Entry 3O0R (X-ray diffraction, 2.70 A resolution); this record covers chains L and H of the 4 polymer chains in the assembly.

[Chain L]
Protein: antibody fab fragment light chain
Organism: Mus musculus
Notes: antibody fragment or engineered binder
Sequence (213 residues; row label = number of the first residue in the row):
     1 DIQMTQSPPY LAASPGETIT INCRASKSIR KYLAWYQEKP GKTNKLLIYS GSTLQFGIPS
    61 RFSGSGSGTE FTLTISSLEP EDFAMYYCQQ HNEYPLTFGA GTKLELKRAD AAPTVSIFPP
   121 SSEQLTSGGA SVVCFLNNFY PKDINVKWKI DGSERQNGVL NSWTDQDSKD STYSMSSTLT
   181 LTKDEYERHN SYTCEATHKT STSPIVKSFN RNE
Disulfide bonds: C23-C88, C134-C194

[Chain H]
Protein: antibody fab fragment heavy chain
Organism: Mus musculus
Notes: antibody fragment or engineered binder
Sequence (225 residues; each row starts with the number of its first residue):
     1 EVQLQQSGTV LARPGASVKM SCKASGYSFT SYWMHWVKQR PGQGLEWIGA VYPGNSDTSY
    61 NQKFKGKAKL TAVTSASTAY MELSSLTNED SAVYYCSRSS LDGYYVKNWC FDVWGQGTTV
   121 TVSSAKTTAP SVYPLAPVCG DTTGSSVTLG CLVKGYFPEP VTLTWNSGSL SSGVHTFPAV
   181 LQSDLYTLSS SVTVTSSTRP SQSITCNVAH PASSTKVDKK IEPRG
Disulfide bonds: C22-C96, C151-C206

[Interface between chain L and chain H]
Contacting residue pairs - 71 pairs, chain L then chain H:
  D1(L) with K63(H), salt bridge
  A34(L) with C110(H), hydrophobic
  Y36(L) with C110(H); F111(H), hydrogen bond (side chain-backbone); W114(H)
  E38(L) with Q39(H)
  T43(L) with W114(H); G115(H); Q116(H)
  N44(L) with W114(H)
  L46(L) with F111(H)
  Y49(L) with C110(H), hydrophobic
  S50(L) with W109(H)
  Y87(L) with Q39(H), hydrogen bond; L45(H), hydrophobic
  Q89(L) with W109(H); C110(H)
  H91(L) with N108(H); W109(H); C110(H)
  Y94(L) with W47(H), hydrophobic; S59(H); Y60(H), hydrogen bond (side chain-backbone); Q62(H); N108(H)
  P95(L) with W47(H), hydrophobic
  L96(L) with H35(H); W47(H); N108(H); W109(H); F111(H), hydrophobic
  F98(L) with V37(H), hydrophobic; L45(H), hydrophobic; F111(H), hydrophobic
  S116(L) with T148(H)
  I117(L) with V138(H)
  F118(L) with L135(H), hydrophobic; A136(H); T148(H)
  P119(L) with R224(H), hydrogen bond (backbone-side chain)
  P120(L) with R224(H), hydrogen bond (backbone-side chain)
  S121(L) with Y133(H); P134(H); R224(H)
  E123(L) with P134(H); K219(H), salt bridge
  Q124(L) with Y133(H); K154(H)
  S127(L) with Y133(H)
  S131(L) with L152(H)
  F135(L) with G150(H); F177(H), hydrophobic; S190(H); S191(H)
  N137(L) with H175(H); F177(H); S191(H), hydrogen bond
  N138(L) with H175(H), hydrogen bond
  L160(L) with V180(H), hydrophobic; Q182(H)
  S162(L) with F177(H); P178(H), hydrogen bond (side chain-backbone)
  W163(L) with P178(H)
  T164(L) with F177(H)
  S174(L) with H175(H), hydrogen bond; F177(H)
  M175(L) with F177(H)
  S176(L) with F177(H); S189(H), hydrogen bond
  F209(L) with V138(H), hydrophobic
  E213(L) with C139(H)
Interface residues without a listed pair, chain L (46 interface residues in all): Y32, Q55, E93, A100, V133, N161, T180, S208
Interface residues without a listed pair, chain H (46 interface residues in all): G44, E46, N61, S100, D112, P137, D141, L149, T176, L181

[Overview]
Chain L and chain H each contribute 46 residues to their interface, with 10 hydrogen bonds and 2 salt bridges.
Polar pairs include D1(L)-K63(H), E123(L)-K219(H) and Y36(L)-F111(H).
Here chain L is antibody fab fragment light chain and chain H is antibody fab fragment heavy chain, both from
Mus musculus. Entry 3O0R (Crystal structure of nitric oxide reductase from Pseudomonas aeruginosa in complex
with antibody fragment) was determined by X-ray diffraction.
